PDB entry 8JJR | electron microscopy, 2.80 A resolution | chains a and b of the 26 polymer chains in the assembly

# Chain a
Protein: PsaA
From: Symbiodinium sp
Chain sequence (687 residues; numbered 1 to 687; the number before each row is that of its first residue):
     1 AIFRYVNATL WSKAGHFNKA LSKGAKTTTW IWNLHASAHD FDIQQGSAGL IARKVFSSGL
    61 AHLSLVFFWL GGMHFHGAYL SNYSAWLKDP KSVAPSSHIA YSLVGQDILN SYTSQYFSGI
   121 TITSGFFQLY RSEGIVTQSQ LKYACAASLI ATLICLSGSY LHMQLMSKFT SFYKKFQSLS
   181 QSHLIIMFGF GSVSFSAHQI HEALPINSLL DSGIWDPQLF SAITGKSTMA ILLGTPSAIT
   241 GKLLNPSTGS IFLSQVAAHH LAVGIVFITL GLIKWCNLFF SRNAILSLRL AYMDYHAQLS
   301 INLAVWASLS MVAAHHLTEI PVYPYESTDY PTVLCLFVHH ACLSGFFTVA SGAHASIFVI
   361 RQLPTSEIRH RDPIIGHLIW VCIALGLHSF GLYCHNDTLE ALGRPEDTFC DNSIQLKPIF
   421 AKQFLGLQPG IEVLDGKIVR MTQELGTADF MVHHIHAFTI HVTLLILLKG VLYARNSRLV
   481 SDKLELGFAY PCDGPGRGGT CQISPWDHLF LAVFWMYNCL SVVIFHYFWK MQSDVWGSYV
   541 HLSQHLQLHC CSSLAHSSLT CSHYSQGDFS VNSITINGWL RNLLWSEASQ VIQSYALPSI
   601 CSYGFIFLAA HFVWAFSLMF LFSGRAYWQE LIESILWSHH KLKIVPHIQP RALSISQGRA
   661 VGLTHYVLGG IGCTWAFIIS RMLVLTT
Disordered / not traced: 222-229, 542-555
Metal / ion sites: chlorophyll a Mg near Gln106 (its only coordinating residue here); 4Fe-4S cluster Fe near Cys492 (its only coordinating residue here)
Ligand contacts:
  - beta-carotene (BCR), molecule 1: Leu65, Phe68, Trp69
  - beta-carotene (BCR), molecule 2: Phe67, Leu70, His74, Ala144, Ala147, Ser148, Ala151, Phe190, Ser194
  - beta-carotene (BCR), molecule 3: Trp69, Ile186, Met187, Phe190, Gly191, Ser194
  - beta-carotene (BCR), molecule 4: Ser300, Ala304, Ser308, Thr348, Ser351, Gly352, Ala355, Leu464, Leu467, Leu468, Val471
  - beta-carotene (BCR), molecule 5: Met619, Trp628, Leu631, Ile632, Ile635
  - chlorophyll a (CLA), molecule 1: Tyr5, Val6, Asn7, Ala8, Leu10, Trp11, His16, Leu50, Lys54, Ser57, Ser58, Ala61, Ser64, Leu65, Phe68, Thr152, Leu156, Ser159, Tyr160, Met163
  - chlorophyll a (CLA), molecule 2: Trp11, His16, Phe17, Leu34, His35, Ala38, His39, Phe41, Gln44, Lys54, Ser58, Ala61, His62, Leu65
  - chlorophyll a (CLA), molecule 3: Trp11, Ala14, Trp30, Ile31, Trp32, Leu34, His35
  - chlorophyll a (CLA), molecule 4: Thr28, Ile31, Trp32, Ile632, Ile635, Leu636, His639, Ile644, Pro646, Ile648, Pro650, Arg651, Leu653
  - chlorophyll a (CLA), molecule 5: Trp32, Leu65, Val613, Phe616, Phe620, Leu653, Gln657, Ala660, Val661, Thr664, His665, Leu668
  - chlorophyll a (CLA), molecule 6: His35, Ala36, Ser37, Ala38, His39, Asp40, Asp42, His296, Leu299, Leu303, Phe346, Phe347, Val349, Ala350, Ala353, His354, Ile357, Arg361, Phe488, Trp506, Leu509, Thr664, Leu668
  - chlorophyll a (CLA), molecule 7: His39, Phe41, Val55, Ser58, Gly59, His62, Leu63, Val66, Phe67, Tyr295, His296, Gln298, Leu299, Asn302, Leu303, Trp306
  - chlorophyll a (CLA), molecule 8: His39, His62, Leu65, Val66, Trp69, Phe346, Phe347
  - chlorophyll a (CLA), molecule 9: Phe56, Leu60, Ile154, Cys155, Ser157, Gly158, Leu161, His162, Leu165, Phe172
  - chlorophyll a (CLA), molecule 10: Phe56, Gly59, Leu60, Leu63, Phe172, Tyr173, Leu179, Ser182, His183, Ile186, Met187, Trp306
  - chlorophyll a (CLA), molecule 11: Phe68, Trp69, Gly71, Gly72, Met73, Phe75, His76, Leu80, His98, Ile99, Tyr101, Cys145, Leu149
  - chlorophyll a (CLA), molecule 12: Phe68, His98, Ile99, Ala100, Tyr101, Leu103, Val104, Gln106, Leu109, Ile120, Ser602, Phe605, Ile606
  - chlorophyll a (CLA), molecule 13: Trp69, Met73, His76, Ser97, His98, Ile120, Thr121, Ile122, Thr123, Ser124, Ser602, Tyr603, Ile606, Ala609, Ala610, Val613, Leu668, Ile671, Gly672, Trp675
  - chlorophyll a (CLA), molecule 14: Trp69, Met73, Thr123, Ser124, Phe126, Cys335, Val338, His339, Cys342, Leu343, Phe346, Ile606, Ile671, Thr674, Trp675, Ile678
  - chlorophyll a (CLA), molecule 15: Trp69, Leu70, Ser124, Gly125, Phe126, Leu129, Phe188, Phe267, Trp306, Leu309, Ser310, Ala313, Leu317, Tyr323, Leu336, His339, His340, Leu343, Phe347
  - chlorophyll a (CLA), molecule 16: Leu129, Ser132, Met187, Phe188, Gly191, Ser192, Phe195, Gln199, Leu253, Val256, His259, His260, Val263, Phe267, Leu309, Val312, Ala313, His316, Leu317, Val322, Tyr323
  - chlorophyll a (CLA), molecule 17: Glu133, Gly134, Ile135, Gln140, Tyr143, Ala144, Ala147, Gly191, Ser194, Phe195, Ala197, His198, Glu202
  - chlorophyll a (CLA), molecule 18: Tyr173, Lys174, Phe176, Leu179, Ser180, His183, Leu184, Phe188, Leu288, Arg289, Tyr292, Met293, Asp294, Tyr295, Gln298, Ile301, Asn302, Val305, Trp306, Gln362
  - chlorophyll a (CLA), molecule 19: Val193, Ser194, Ser196, Ala197, Ile200, His201, Ile231, Leu261
  - chlorophyll a (CLA), molecule 20: Leu232, Ser237, Ala238, Ile239, Thr240, Ser254, Gln255, Ala258
  - chlorophyll a (CLA), molecule 21: Ile239, Thr240, Gly241, Ile251, Gln255, Val256, Ala258, His259, Ala262, Val263, Val266, His316, Ile320, Val322, Phe424, Leu425
  - chlorophyll a (CLA), molecule 22: Leu270, Ile273, Phe279, Phe280, Ser281, Ala284, Ile285
  - chlorophyll a (CLA), molecule 23: Ala284, Ile285, Leu288, Tyr292, Ile301, Ala304, Val305, Glu367
  - chlorophyll a (CLA), molecule 24: Tyr292, Ala297, Ser300, Ile301, Ala355, Phe358, Val359, Pro364, Thr365, Glu367, Leu468, Val471, Leu472
  - chlorophyll a (CLA), molecule 25: Val305, Ser308, Leu309, Val312, His315, His316, Glu319, Ile320, Phe424, Leu425
  - chlorophyll a (CLA), molecule 26: Met311, Val312, His315, Thr348, Ile460, Thr463, Leu464, Leu467, Cys519
  - chlorophyll a (CLA), molecule 27: Met311, His315, Glu319, Phe337, Phe420, Ala421, Lys422, Phe424, Gln443, Leu445, His453, His456, Ile460, Val523, His526, Tyr527, Met531
  - chlorophyll a (CLA), molecule 28: Glu367, His370, Pro373, Ile374, His377
  - chlorophyll a (CLA), molecule 29: Pro373, His377, Trp380
  - chlorophyll a (CLA), molecule 30: Ile374, His377, Leu378, Trp380, Val381, Ala457, Ile460, His461, Leu464, Leu468
  - chlorophyll a (CLA), molecule 31: Ile379, Trp380, Ile383
  - chlorophyll a (CLA), molecule 32: Ile379, Cys382, Ile383, Gly386, Leu387, Phe390, Gly391, Cys394, Phe458, Val462, Leu465, Ile466, Leu511, Phe514, Trp515
  - chlorophyll a (CLA), molecule 33: Trp380, Ile383, Ala384, Leu387, His388
  - chlorophyll a (CLA), molecule 34: Val381, Leu385, Lys417, Pro418, Ile419, Phe420, Ala421, Asp449, Phe450, His453, His454, Ala457, His461
  - chlorophyll a (CLA), molecule 35: Leu387, His388, Gly391, Leu392, Cys394, His395, Thr398, Leu399, Leu402, Arg404, Asp407, Phe409, Ile414
  - chlorophyll a (CLA), molecule 36: Phe390, Tyr393, Val452, Ile455, Phe458, Thr459, Tyr517, Asn518, Ser521, Val522, Phe525, Ile576, Trp579, Leu580, Leu584, Ala588, Ile592, Phe607, His611, Trp614, Tyr666, Gly670, Cys673, Thr674, Phe677
  - chlorophyll a (CLA), molecule 37: Phe390, Cys394, Asp397, Phe458, Phe514, Trp515, Tyr517, Asn518, Ile576, Leu580, Trp614, Tyr666
  - chlorophyll a (CLA), molecule 38: Thr398, Ala401, Leu402
  - chlorophyll a (CLA), molecule 39: Ile419, Phe420, Lys422
  - chlorophyll a (CLA), molecule 40: Leu580, Leu584, Trp585, Trp614
  - chlorophyll a (CLA), molecule 41: Phe605, Leu608, Ala609, His611, Phe612, Trp614, Ala615
  - chlorophyll a (CLA), molecule 42: Phe612, Ala615, Phe616, Leu618, Met619, Phe622, Ser623, Tyr627, Trp628, Leu631
  - chlorophyll a (CLA), molecule 43: Ile635, Ser638, His639, Leu642, Ile644
  - chlorophyll a (CLA), molecule 44: Trp637, Ser638, Lys641, Leu642
  - phylloquinone (PQN): Trp32, Met619, Phe620, Ser623, Gly624, Arg625, Trp628, Ile632, Arg651, Ala652, Leu653, Ser654, Gly658
  - 4Fe-4S cluster (SF4): Pro491, Cys492, Gly494, Pro495, Cys501, Ile655, Arg659
  - Dinoxanthin (UIX; [(1S,5R)-3,3,5-trimethyl-5-oxidanyl-4-[(3E,5E,7E,9E,11E,13E,15E,17E)-3,7,12,16-tetramethyl-18-[(1S,4S,6R)-2,2,6-trimethyl-4-oxidanyl-7-oxabicyclo[4.1.0]heptan-1-yl]octadeca-1,3,5,7,9,11,13,15,17-nonaenylidene]cyclohexyl] ethanoate): Tyr101, Ser102, Leu103
What the authors report for this chain:
  - conformationally variable residues (loop rearrangement): Ile2 to Val6, Gln44 to Ser47, Gln164 to Ser171, Gly213 to Leu244, Cys276 to Asp294, Gln362 to Ile368, Ala421 to Ile431, Tyr539 to Cys561

# Chain b
Protein: PsaB
From: Symbiodinium sp
Chain sequence (669 residues; numbered 1 to 669; the number before each row is that of its first residue):
     1 MSFNGRCATS RYLQVMGSIH DIESYFALDN TLSLNLQIFT AHWGHLAIIL MWISGNLYHI
    61 ASNANYSLWI KNPIPSMPIA HNIWDPHFTS STSTPYSHTT TAAVLIAYSG IYNQLYTSGF
   121 STVNQIYKAT FAFSCLAVIS ILLAKIHIRT HSEVLHNSAT HASQIPSFFQ LLYFLDVGIS
   181 SINIRLNFHT GVLVGFFSIA YTGHLLDVAI PASRAPLSHT SLSYLTFFGG LKSDTASLYL
   241 TDIAHHHLAI GVIFVYIGHL YSSCSTALGT YIRDMLYTSA IYMFQIKSLH LALSLALAGC
   301 AVLTSATAQH IYSLTPYFYL SYDYVTSVTL YVHHSYIASF LAIASHAHAA ITLVRDWVAP
   361 LELESSCTIA RIHTHKAAII SHLSWVSLWL GFHTLAIYSH NDTNMAFGSP SKQILIEPTN
   421 AQLIQESSGK ALYSFAINSL ANYNKSFGSF IYPIGPGDLY VHHAIALGLH VTVLILLKGA
   481 LEARGSKLMP DKMEHSFGFS CDGPGRGGTC DISAWDCFYL AMFWMLNTNA WIDFYFHYKY
   541 LAPRQFSESS TYLESWFRDY LWFNSAPLIR AYSALGTNDL SVQAWFFLLT HLAWATGFMF
   601 LISWRGYWQE LIDIILYMHL KTPILIDLWN GGVYTPLALS IVQARFIGLV HFTAGLILTY
   661 PPFIISTTS
Disordered / not traced: 1-3, 439-445
Metal / ion sites: chlorophyll a Mg near Asp85 (its only coordinating residue here)
Ligand contacts:
  - beta-carotene (BCR), molecule 1: Gly44, Ala47, Ile48, Met51, Ile141
  - beta-carotene (BCR), molecule 2: Leu46, Ile49, Trp52, Ile53, Phe188, Val192, Leu193, Phe196, Phe197
  - beta-carotene (BCR), molecule 3: Val582, Trp585, Phe586, Leu589, Trp608, Leu611, Ile612, Ile615
  - chlorophyll a (CLA), molecule 1: Thr9, Tyr12, Leu13, Ile612, Ile615, Leu616, His619, Leu625, Trp629, Tyr634, Pro636, Leu637
  - chlorophyll a (CLA), molecule 2: Leu13, Leu589, Leu592, Ala593, Thr596, Met599, Phe600, Leu639, Phe646, Ile647, Val650, His651, Ala654
  - chlorophyll a (CLA), molecule 3: Met16, Ile19, His20, Ile22, Tyr25, Gln37, Ala41, His45, Ile48
  - chlorophyll a (CLA), molecule 4: Met16, Gly17, Ser18, Ile19, His20, Asp21, His290, Leu293, Leu297, Phe340, Ile343, Ala344, Ala347, His348, Ile351, Arg355, Phe497, Trp515, Phe518, Phe586, Leu589, Phe646, Val650, Ala654, Leu658
  - chlorophyll a (CLA), molecule 5: His20, Ile22, Ile38, Ala41, His42, His45, Leu46, Ile49, Leu289, His290, Ala292, Leu293, Ala296, Leu297, Gly299, Cys300, Val302, Leu303
  - chlorophyll a (CLA), molecule 6: His20, His45, Ile48, Ile49, Trp52, Cys300, Ile337, Phe340, Leu341
  - chlorophyll a (CLA), molecule 7: Phe39, Trp43, Leu143, Ile146, His147, Thr150, His151, Val154, Gly178, Ile179
  - chlorophyll a (CLA), molecule 8: Phe39, His42, Trp43, Leu46, Gly178, Ile179, Ser181, Ile184, Arg185, Phe188, His189, Val192, Leu193, Val194, Phe197, Phe254, Leu303
  - chlorophyll a (CLA), molecule 9: Trp43, Leu50, Leu136, Ile139, Ser140, Leu143, Ile184, Phe188, Cys264
  - chlorophyll a (CLA), molecule 10: Ile48, Met51, Trp52, Ser54, Gly55, Tyr58, His59, Asn63, His81, Asn82, Ile83, Trp84
  - chlorophyll a (CLA), molecule 11: Ile48, Trp52, Asn56, Tyr108, Ser109, Thr329, Leu330, Val332, His333, Tyr336, Ile337, Phe340, Phe586, Ile657, Leu658, Tyr660, Pro661, Ile664, Ile665
  - chlorophyll a (CLA), molecule 12: Leu50, Trp52, Ile53, Ser109, Gly110, Ile111, Gln114, Leu115, Phe133, Leu136, Phe197, Cys300, Thr304, Thr307, Ile311, Tyr317, Leu320, Leu330, His333, His334, Ile337, Leu341
  - chlorophyll a (CLA), molecule 13: Trp52, Asn56, His59, Ile60, Ala80, His81, Leu105, Ile106, Ala107, Tyr108, Ser109, Ile111, Val582, Gln583, Phe586, Leu658
  - chlorophyll a (CLA), molecule 14: His81, Asn82, Ile83, Trp84, Asp85, Pro86, His87, Phe88, Leu105, Ser581, Val582, Trp585
  - chlorophyll a (CLA), molecule 15: Trp84, Pro86, His87
  - chlorophyll a (CLA), molecule 16: Gln114, Thr117, Leu193, Val194, Phe197, Ser198, Tyr201, Leu205, Leu240, Ile243, His246, His247, Ile250, Leu303, Ala306, Thr307, His310, Ile311, Pro316, Tyr317
  - chlorophyll a (CLA), molecule 17: Ser118, Gly119, Phe120, Gln125, Lys128, Ala129, Ala132, Phe133, Leu136, Phe197, Ala200, Tyr201, Gly203, His204, Asp207, Val208
  - chlorophyll a (CLA), molecule 18: Leu136, Ile139, Leu142, Leu143, Ile146
  - chlorophyll a (CLA), molecule 19: Asn187, Phe188, Gly191, Val192, Phe196, Val255, Gly258, His259, Tyr261, Ser262, Ser263, Cys264, Leu268, Gly269
  - chlorophyll a (CLA), molecule 20: Phe196, Ile199, Ala200, Thr202, Gly203, Leu206, Asp207, His219, Thr220, Ser221, Leu225, Leu248
  - chlorophyll a (CLA), molecule 21: Leu222, Leu225, Thr226, Phe227, His245, Leu248, Ala249, Val252, Ile253
  - chlorophyll a (CLA), molecule 22: Thr226, Phe227, Gly229, Gly230, Leu238, Asp242, Ile243, His245, His246, Ala249, Ile250, Ile253, His310, Leu314, Pro316, Leu432, Phe447, Phe450
  - chlorophyll a (CLA), molecule 23: Ile253, Tyr256, Ile257, His259, Leu260, Ala267, Leu268, Gly269, Thr270
  - chlorophyll a (CLA), molecule 24: Leu260, Thr270, Asp274, Met275, Thr278
  - chlorophyll a (CLA), molecule 25: Thr368, Arg371, Ile372, Thr374, His375, Ala378, Ile379, His382
  - chlorophyll a (CLA), molecule 26: Ala378, His382, Trp385
  - chlorophyll a (CLA), molecule 27: Ile379, Leu383, Trp385, Val386, Ala466, Leu469, His470, Val473, Leu477
  - chlorophyll a (CLA), molecule 28: Ser381, His382, Ser384, Trp385, Leu388, Phe392
  - chlorophyll a (CLA), molecule 29: Ser384, Ser387, Leu388, Gly391, Phe392, Leu395, Leu467, Val471, Leu474, Ile475, Leu520, Phe523, Trp524
  - chlorophyll a (CLA), molecule 30: Trp385, Val386, Trp389, Leu390, Ile416, Glu417, Pro418, Thr419, Asn420, Ala421, Asp458, Leu459, His462, His463, Ala466, His470
  - chlorophyll a (CLA), molecule 31: Trp385, Leu388, Trp389, Phe392, His393
  - chlorophyll a (CLA), molecule 32: His393, Ala396, Ile397, Ser399, His400, Thr403, Asn404, Phe407, Lys412, Ile414
  - chlorophyll a (CLA), molecule 33: Thr394, Leu395, Tyr398, Val461, Ala464, Leu467, Asn527, Trp531, Phe534, Leu553, Trp556, Phe557, Leu561, Ser565, Ile569, Phe587, His591, Trp594, Leu656, Thr659, Tyr660, Phe663
  - chlorophyll a (CLA), molecule 34: Leu395, Ser399, Asp402, Leu467, Phe523, Trp524, Asn527, Trp531, Leu553, Phe557, Trp594, Phe652
  - chlorophyll a (CLA), molecule 35: Thr419, Asn420, Leu423
  - chlorophyll a (CLA), molecule 36: Phe557, Leu561, Trp562
  - chlorophyll a (CLA), molecule 37: Trp585, Leu588, Leu589, His591, Leu592, Trp594, Ala595, Phe598
  - chlorophyll a (CLA), molecule 38: Leu592, Ala595, Thr596, Phe598, Met599, Ile602, Ser603, Tyr607, Trp608, Leu611
  - chlorophyll a (CLA), molecule 39: Ile615, Met618, His619, Thr622, Leu625
  - chlorophyll a (CLA), molecule 40: Tyr617, Met618, Lys621, Thr622, Pro623
  - Diadinoxanthin (DD6; (3S,3'R,5R,6S,7cis)-7',8'-didehydro-5,6-dihydro-5,6-epoxy-beta,beta-carotene-3,3'-diol): Phe196, Ile199, Leu248, Val252, Val255, Tyr256, His259, Leu268
  - phylloquinone (PQN): Tyr12, Met599, Phe600, Ser603, Trp604, Arg605, Trp608, Ile612, Leu637, Ala638, Leu639, Ser640, Ala644
  - 4Fe-4S cluster (SF4): Cys501, Gly503, Pro504, Thr509, Cys510, Trp604, Ile641, Arg645
What the authors report for this chain:
  - conformationally variable residues (loop rearrangement): Thr89 to Ala102, Ile148 to Ser180, Ala215 to Ser223, Tyr261 to Thr270, Ser279 to Phe284, Val358 to Ser366, Gly429 to Ser449
  - binding site for beta-carotene: Phe196

# How chain a and chain b interact
Residue-residue contacts - 141 pairs, chain a then chain b:
  Val104(a) - Phe407(b)
  Val104(a) - Lys412(b)  hydrogen bond (backbone-side chain)
  Gly105(a) - Phe407(b)
  Ile108(a) - Ala406(b)
  Ile108(a) - Phe407(b)
  Leu109(a) - Phe407(b)  hydrophobic
  Asp372(a) - Ile614(b)
  Asp372(a) - Tyr617(b)
  Pro373(a) - Tyr617(b)
  Ile375(a) - Ile614(b)  hydrophobic
  Gly376(a) - Ile614(b)
  Gly376(a) - Met618(b)
  His377(a) - Met618(b)
  Ile379(a) - Leu611(b)  hydrophobic
  Ile379(a) - Ile614(b)  hydrophobic
  Ile379(a) - Ile615(b)  hydrophobic
  Asp397(a) - Tyr572(b)  hydrogen bond
  Thr398(a) - Trp585(b)
  Glu400(a) - Tyr572(b)
  Glu400(a) - Ser573(b)
  Glu400(a) - Ala574(b)  hydrogen bond (side chain-backbone)
  Glu400(a) - Thr577(b)
  Ala401(a) - Tyr572(b)
  Ala401(a) - Ser581(b)
  Leu402(a) - His87(b)
  Leu402(a) - Phe88(b)
  Leu402(a) - Thr89(b)  hydrogen bond (backbone-backbone)
  Gly403(a) - Thr89(b)  hydrogen bond (backbone-side chain)
  Arg404(a) - His87(b)  hydrogen bond (side chain-backbone)
  Arg404(a) - Thr89(b)
  Ile466(a) - Tyr607(b)
  Lys469(a) - Tyr607(b)  hydrogen bond (side chain-backbone)
  Lys469(a) - Glu610(b)  salt bridge
  Lys469(a) - Leu611(b)
  Tyr473(a) - Ile614(b)
  Ser477(a) - Glu610(b)  hydrogen bond
  Arg478(a) - Asp613(b)
  Arg478(a) - Tyr617(b)
  Leu479(a) - Gln609(b)
  Lys483(a) - Glu610(b)  salt bridge
  Gly494(a) - Pro504(b)
  Pro495(a) - Ser500(b)
  Pro495(a) - Gly503(b)
  Arg497(a) - Arg605(b)
  Gly498(a) - Arg605(b)  hydrogen bond (backbone-side chain)
  Gly499(a) - Arg605(b)  hydrogen bond (backbone-side chain)
  Gly499(a) - Gly606(b)
  Gly499(a) - Ile641(b)
  Thr500(a) - Gly606(b)
  Cys501(a) - Trp604(b)  hydrophobic
  Cys501(a) - Arg605(b)
  Cys501(a) - Gly606(b)  hydrogen bond (backbone-backbone)
  Cys501(a) - Tyr607(b)  hydrogen bond (backbone-backbone)
  Cys501(a) - Ile641(b)  hydrophobic
  Gln502(a) - Ile602(b)  hydrogen bond (side chain-backbone)
  Gln502(a) - Ser603(b)
  Gln502(a) - Trp604(b)  hydrogen bond (side chain-backbone)
  Gln502(a) - Tyr607(b)
  Ile503(a) - Gly606(b)
  His508(a) - Tyr607(b)
  His508(a) - Glu610(b)  salt bridge
  Phe510(a) - Ile602(b)  hydrophobic
  Leu511(a) - Ser603(b)
  Phe514(a) - Ile602(b)  hydrophobic
  Asn577(a) - Ile569(b)  hydrogen bond (side chain-backbone)
  Asn577(a) - Tyr572(b)  hydrogen bond (side chain-backbone)
  Asn577(a) - Leu588(b)
  Leu580(a) - Leu588(b)  hydrophobic
  Arg581(a) - Ile569(b)  hydrogen bond (side chain-backbone)
  Arg581(a) - Tyr572(b)  hydrogen bond (side chain-backbone)
  Arg581(a) - Ser573(b)
  Trp585(a) - Trp562(b)  hydrogen bond (side chain-backbone)
  Trp585(a) - Ser565(b)
  Trp585(a) - Ala566(b)  hydrophobic
  Trp585(a) - Ile569(b)  hydrophobic
  Ser589(a) - Trp562(b)
  Ile592(a) - Glu554(b)
  Ile592(a) - Phe557(b)
  Ile592(a) - Arg558(b)
  Ile592(a) - Trp562(b)
  Gln593(a) - Trp562(b)
  Tyr595(a) - Asp402(b)
  Tyr595(a) - Met405(b)
  Tyr595(a) - Ala406(b)
  Tyr595(a) - Tyr552(b)  hydrophobic
  Tyr595(a) - Glu554(b)
  Cys601(a) - Ala406(b)
  Phe605(a) - Thr403(b)
  Phe607(a) - Phe557(b)  hydrophobic
  Leu608(a) - Asp402(b)
  Leu608(a) - Glu554(b)
  Leu608(a) - Phe557(b)  hydrophobic
  His611(a) - Phe557(b)
  Phe612(a) - Leu395(b)  hydrophobic
  Trp614(a) - Trp594(b)  hydrophobic
  Trp614(a) - Phe598(b)  hydrophobic
  Leu618(a) - Phe598(b)  hydrophobic
  Leu621(a) - Leu601(b)
  Leu621(a) - Ile602(b)  hydrophobic
  Phe622(a) - Tyr519(b)  hydrogen bond (backbone-side chain)
  Phe622(a) - Phe523(b)  hydrophobic
  Phe622(a) - Phe598(b)  hydrophobic
  Phe622(a) - Leu601(b)  hydrophobic
  Phe622(a) - Ile602(b)  hydrophobic
  Phe622(a) - Phe652(b)  hydrophobic
  Ser623(a) - Leu520(b)
  Gly624(a) - Cys510(b)
  Gly624(a) - Asp511(b)
  Arg625(a) - Gly507(b)  hydrogen bond (side chain-backbone)
  Arg625(a) - Gly508(b)  hydrogen bond (side chain-backbone)
  Arg625(a) - Cys510(b)
  Ala626(a) - Leu488(b)  hydrophobic
  Ala626(a) - Thr509(b)
  Ala626(a) - Cys510(b)  hydrogen bond (backbone-backbone)
  Ala626(a) - Asp511(b)
  Ala626(a) - Ile512(b)  hydrophobic
  Tyr627(a) - Ile475(b)
  Tyr627(a) - Lys478(b)
  Tyr627(a) - Cys510(b)
  Tyr627(a) - Asp511(b)  hydrogen bond (backbone-backbone)
  Tyr627(a) - Cys517(b)  hydrophobic
  Tyr627(a) - Leu520(b)  hydrophobic
  Gln629(a) - Leu488(b)
  Glu630(a) - Lys478(b)  salt bridge
  Glu630(a) - Glu482(b)
  Glu630(a) - Ser486(b)  hydrogen bond
  Glu630(a) - Lys492(b)  salt bridge
  Glu630(a) - Ile512(b)
  Leu631(a) - Ile380(b)  hydrophobic
  Glu633(a) - Lys487(b)  salt bridge
  Ser634(a) - Ala377(b)
  Ser634(a) - Ile380(b)
  Ser634(a) - Ser381(b)
  Ser634(a) - Glu482(b)
  Ile635(a) - Ser384(b)
  Trp637(a) - Ala377(b)  hydrophobic
  Trp637(a) - Ala378(b)  hydrophobic
  Ser638(a) - Ser381(b)
  Ile655(a) - Gly508(b)
  Ile655(a) - Cys510(b)  hydrophobic
  Arg659(a) - Trp604(b)
Interface residues without a listed pair, chain a (80 interface residues in all): Gln106, Phe390, Leu465, Pro491, Asp493, Asn572, Ile576, Ala588, Val591, Tyr666
Interface residues without a listed pair, chain b (78 interface residues in all): Asp85, Gly408, Leu474, Arg506, Leu553, Arg570, Phe587, Leu592, Ser640

# Overview
Chain a and chain b form an interface of 80 and 78 residues respectively; the contacts include 25 hydrogen
bonds and 6 salt bridges. Polar pairs include Lys469(a)-Glu610(b), Lys483(a)-Glu610(b) and
His508(a)-Glu610(b). The paper reports a binding site for beta-carotene at Phe196(b); conformational
variability at Ile2(a), Gln44(a) and Thr89(b) among others.
Chain a is PsaA and chain b is PsaB, both from Symbiodinium sp; the structure, Cryo-EM structure of
Symbiodinium photosystem I, was determined by electron microscopy.
